PDB entry 6JOZ | X-ray diffraction, 1.35 A resolution | chains A and C of the 3 polymer chains in the assembly

== Chain A ==
Molecule: HLA class I histocompatibility antigen, A-11 alpha chain
Source organism: Homo sapiens
Reference sequence: P13746 (1A11_HUMAN); residues 1-275 here correspond to UniProt positions 25-299 (UniProt number = residue number + 24)
Sequence (275 residues; each row starts with the number of its first residue):
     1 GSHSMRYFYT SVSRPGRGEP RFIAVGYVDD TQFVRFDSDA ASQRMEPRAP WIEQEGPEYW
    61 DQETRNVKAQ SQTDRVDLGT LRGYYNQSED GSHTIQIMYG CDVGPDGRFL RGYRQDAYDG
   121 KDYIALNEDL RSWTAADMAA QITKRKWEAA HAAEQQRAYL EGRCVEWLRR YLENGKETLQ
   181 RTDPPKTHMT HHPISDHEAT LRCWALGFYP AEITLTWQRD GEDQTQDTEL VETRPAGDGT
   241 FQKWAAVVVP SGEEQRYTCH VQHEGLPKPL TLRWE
Unresolved in the structure: 275
Disulfides: C101-C164, C203-C259
From the paper describing this entry:
  - binding site for Ala-thr-ile-gly-thr-ala-met-tyr-lys (chain C): D77, D116

== Chain C ==
Molecule: Ala-thr-ile-gly-thr-ala-met-tyr-lys
Sequence (9 residues; row label = number of the first residue in the row):
     1 ATIGTAMYK

== Chain A / chain C interface ==
Contacting residue pairs (43):
  M5(A) with A1(C)
  Y7(A) with A1(C), hydrogen bond (side chain-backbone); T2(C), hydrogen bond (side chain-backbone)
  Y9(A) with T2(C)
  M45(A) with T2(C)
  E63(A) with A1(C); T2(C), hydrogen bond
  N66(A) with T2(C), hydrogen bond; I3(C), hydrogen bond (side chain-backbone); G4(C)
  Q70(A) with A6(C)
  T73(A) with A6(C); M7(C); Y8(C)
  V76(A) with Y8(C), hydrophobic
  D77(A) with M7(C); Y8(C); K9(C), hydrogen bond (side chain-backbone)
  T80(A) with K9(C)
  L81(A) with K9(C)
  Y84(A) with K9(C), hydrogen bond (side chain-backbone)
  I95(A) with K9(C)
  Y99(A) with T2(C); I3(C), hydrogen bond (side chain-backbone)
  D116(A) with K9(C), salt bridge
  W133(A) with M7(C), hydrophobic
  T143(A) with K9(C), hydrogen bond (side chain-backbone)
  K146(A) with Y8(C); K9(C)
  W147(A) with M7(C), hydrophobic; Y8(C), hydrogen bond (side chain-backbone); K9(C)
  A152(A) with M7(C), hydrophobic
  Q155(A) with T5(C), hydrogen bond
  Q156(A) with I3(C); M7(C), hydrogen bond
  Y159(A) with A1(C), hydrogen bond (side chain-backbone); T2(C); I3(C), hydrophobic
  R163(A) with A1(C); T2(C), hydrogen bond (side chain-backbone)
  W167(A) with A1(C), hydrophobic
  Y171(A) with A1(C), hydrogen bond (side chain-backbone)
Other interface residues (no listed pair), chain A (33 interface residues in all): Y59, V67, A69, Q72, I97, Y123
From the paper, about this interface:
  - specific contacts: E63(A)-T2(C) (hydrogen bond), N66(A)-T2(C) (hydrogen bond), D74(A)-K9(C) (water-mediated contact), D77(A)-K9(C) (water-mediated contact), T80(A)-K9(C) (water-mediated contact), Y84(A)-K9(C) (hydrogen bond), D116(A)-K9(C) (salt bridge), T143(A)-K9(C) (hydrogen bond), Q156(A)-M7(C) (hydrogen bond), R163(A)-T2(C) (hydrogen bond)

== Summary ==
The interface between chain A and chain C involves 33 residues on one side and 9 on the other, with 15
hydrogen bonds and 1 salt bridge. Among the polar pairs are D116(A)-K9(C), Y7(A)-A1(C) and Y7(A)-T2(C). The
authors report hydrogen bonds between E63(A) and T2(C), N66(A) and T2(C) and Y84(A) and K9(C) among others;
water-mediated contacts between D74(A) and K9(C), D77(A) and K9(C) and T80(A) and K9(C); a salt bridge between
D116(A) and K9(C). From the paper: a binding site for Ala-thr-ile-gly-thr-ala-met-tyr-lys (chain C) at D77(A)
and D116(A).
Here chain A is HLA class I histocompatibility antigen, A-11 alpha chain (Homo sapiens) and chain C is
Ala-thr-ile-gly-thr-ala-met-tyr-lys. Entry 6JOZ (Crystal structure of BRLF peptide from EBV in complex with
HLA-A1101) was determined by X-ray diffraction together with 6JP3 from the same study.
